6BA8 - chain A; structure by X-ray diffraction, 1.90 A resolution.

[Chain A]
Name: Iron aquisition yersiniabactin synthesis enzyme, YbtT
Source organism: Escherichia coli
Notes: EC 3.1.2.-
UniProtKB: A0A061LQM0 (A0A061LQM0_ECOLX); residues -2 to 262 here correspond to UniProt positions 3-267 (UniProt number = residue number + 5)
Amino-acid sequence (292 residues; numbered -4 to 287; the number before each row is that of its first residue; numbers below 1 keep their minus sign (Met-4 is residue -4)):
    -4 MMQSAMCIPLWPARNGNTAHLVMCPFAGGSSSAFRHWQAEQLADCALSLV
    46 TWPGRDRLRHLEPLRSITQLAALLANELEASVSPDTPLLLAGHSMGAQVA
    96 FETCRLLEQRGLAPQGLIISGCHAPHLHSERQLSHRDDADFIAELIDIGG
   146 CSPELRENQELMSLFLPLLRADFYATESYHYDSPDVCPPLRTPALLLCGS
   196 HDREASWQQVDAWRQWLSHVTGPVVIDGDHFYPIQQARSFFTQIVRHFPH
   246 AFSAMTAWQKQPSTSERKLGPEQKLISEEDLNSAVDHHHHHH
Not modelled in the structure: -4 to -1, 249-287
Sequence notes: expression tag (-4 to -3, 263-287)
From the paper describing this entry:
  - catalytic residues: Ala22, Met90, Asp197, His225
  - mutagenesis - S89A, D197A, H225A: abolished catalytic activity on p-NP acetate

[Summary]
The paper reports catalytic residues Ala22, Met90 and Asp197 among others; S89A, D197A and H225A abolish
catalytic activity on p-NP acetate.
Chain A is Iron aquisition yersiniabactin synthesis enzyme, YbtT (Escherichia coli); the structure, YbtT -
Type II thioesterase from Yersiniabactin NRPS/PKS biosynthetic pathway, was determined by X-ray diffraction
(same publication as 6BA9).
